Entry 5A2D (X-ray diffraction, 1.98 A resolution); this record covers chains A and B.

Chain A (and B):
Molecule: Betaine aldehyde dehydrogenase, chloroplastic
Source organism: Spinacia oleracea
Notes: EC 1.2.1.8; chain B of this document is another copy of the same molecule, construct and numbering; everything in this record applies to it too
UniProtKB: P17202 (BADH_SPIOL); numbering as in UniProt (aligned over 1-497)
Amino-acid sequence (497 residues; row label = number of the first residue in the row):
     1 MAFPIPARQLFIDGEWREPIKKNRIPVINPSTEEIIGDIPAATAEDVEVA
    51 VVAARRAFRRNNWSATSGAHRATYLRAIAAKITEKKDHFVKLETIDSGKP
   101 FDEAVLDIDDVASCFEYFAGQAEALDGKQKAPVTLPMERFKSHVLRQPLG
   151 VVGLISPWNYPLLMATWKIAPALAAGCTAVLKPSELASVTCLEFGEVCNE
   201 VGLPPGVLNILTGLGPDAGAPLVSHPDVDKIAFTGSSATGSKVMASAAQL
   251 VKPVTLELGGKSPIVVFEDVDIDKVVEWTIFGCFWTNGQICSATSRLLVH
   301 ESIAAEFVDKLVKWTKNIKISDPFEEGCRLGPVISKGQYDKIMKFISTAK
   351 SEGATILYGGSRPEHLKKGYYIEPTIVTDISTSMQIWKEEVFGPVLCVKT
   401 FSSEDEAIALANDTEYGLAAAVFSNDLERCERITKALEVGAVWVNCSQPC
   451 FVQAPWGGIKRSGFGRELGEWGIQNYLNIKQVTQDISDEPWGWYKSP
Not modelled in the structure: 1-3, 497
Covalently attached groups: choline ion (CHT) linked to Cys450
Metal / ion sites: K+: Ile28, Asp96, Leu186
Ligand contacts:
  - choline ion (CHT): Tyr160, Met164, Trp167, Trp285, Ile290, Cys291, Ser292, Trp443, Gln448, Trp456
  - 2-ethoxyethanol (ETX): Ser237, Ala238, Lys388, Glu415, Tyr416, Arg461

How chain A and chain B interact:
Contacting residue pairs (166; chain A residue first):
  Asp102(A) - Trp493(B)
  Glu103(A) - Trp493(B)
  Leu106(A) - Trp493(B)  hydrophobic
  Lys130(A) - Glu431(B)  salt bridge
  Lys130(A) - Lys435(B)
  Val133(A) - Gln453(B)
  Val133(A) - Ala454(B)  hydrophobic
  Thr134(A) - Gln453(B)
  Leu135(A) - Phe451(B)  hydrophobic
  Pro136(A) - Phe451(B)
  Pro136(A) - Gln453(B)
  Met137(A) - Phe451(B)  hydrophobic
  Phe140(A) - Trp278(B)  hydrophobic
  Phe140(A) - Cys446(B)  hydrophobic
  Phe140(A) - Pro449(B)  hydrophobic
  Phe140(A) - Phe451(B)  hydrophobic
  Ser142(A) - Ala454(B)
  Val144(A) - Pro455(B)  hydrophobic
  Arg146(A) - Trp471(B)
  Gln147(A) - Lys435(B)  hydrogen bond (side chain-backbone)
  Ser241(A) - Ala248(B)  hydrogen bond (side chain-backbone)
  Ser241(A) - Gln249(B)  hydrogen bond (side chain-backbone)
  Met244(A) - Met244(B)
  Met244(A) - Ala248(B)  hydrophobic
  Met244(A) - Lys252(B)
  Ala245(A) - Ala248(B)
  Ala247(A) - Met244(B)  hydrophobic
  Ala248(A) - Ser241(B)  hydrogen bond (backbone-side chain)
  Ala248(A) - Met244(B)  hydrophobic
  Ala248(A) - Ala245(B)
  Gln249(A) - Ser241(B)  hydrogen bond (backbone-side chain)
  Gln249(A) - Arg461(B)  hydrogen bond (backbone-side chain)
  Leu250(A) - Arg461(B)  hydrogen bond (backbone-side chain)
  Val251(A) - Leu256(B)  hydrophobic
  Val251(A) - Leu258(B)  hydrophobic
  Val251(A) - Arg461(B)
  Val251(A) - Phe464(B)
  Lys252(A) - Met244(B)
  Lys252(A) - Phe464(B)
  Pro253(A) - Phe464(B)
  Leu256(A) - Val251(B)  hydrophobic
  Leu258(A) - Val251(B)  hydrophobic
  Lys274(A) - Asp488(B)
  Lys274(A) - Glu489(B)
  Lys274(A) - Pro490(B)
  Glu277(A) - Trp491(B)
  Glu277(A) - Gly492(B)  hydrogen bond (side chain-backbone)
  Glu277(A) - Trp493(B)  hydrogen bond (side chain-backbone)
  Glu277(A) - Tyr494(B)  hydrogen bond (side chain-backbone)
  Trp278(A) - Asp485(B)
  Trp278(A) - Trp491(B)  hydrophobic
  Ile280(A) - Tyr494(B)  hydrophobic
  Phe281(A) - Trp491(B)
  Phe281(A) - Trp493(B)
  Phe281(A) - Tyr494(B)
  Phe284(A) - Tyr494(B)
  Trp285(A) - Tyr494(B)
  Trp314(A) - Tyr494(B)  hydrophobic
  Trp314(A) - Lys495(B)
  Trp314(A) - Ser496(B)
  Asn317(A) - Lys495(B)
  Asn317(A) - Ser496(B)
  Arg329(A) - Trp493(B)  hydrogen bond (side chain-backbone)
  Arg329(A) - Tyr494(B)
  Leu427(A) - Gln484(B)
  Glu431(A) - Lys130(B)  salt bridge
  Thr434(A) - Leu145(B)
  Thr434(A) - Lys480(B)  hydrogen bond (backbone-side chain)
  Thr434(A) - Val482(B)
  Lys435(A) - Lys130(B)
  Lys435(A) - Gln147(B)  hydrogen bond (backbone-side chain)
  Lys435(A) - Lys480(B)  hydrogen bond (backbone-side chain)
  Leu437(A) - Lys480(B)  hydrogen bond (backbone-side chain)
  Val439(A) - Asn478(B)  hydrogen bond (backbone-side chain)
  Val439(A) - Lys480(B)
  Gly440(A) - Asn478(B)
  Gly440(A) - Ile479(B)
  Gly440(A) - Lys480(B)
  Gly440(A) - Gln481(B)  hydrogen bond (backbone-backbone)
  Ala441(A) - Gln481(B)
  Val442(A) - Lys480(B)
  Val442(A) - Gln481(B)  hydrogen bond (backbone-backbone)
  Val442(A) - Val482(B)
  Val442(A) - Thr483(B)  hydrogen bond (backbone-backbone)
  Trp443(A) - Thr483(B)  hydrogen bond
  Val444(A) - Thr483(B)  hydrogen bond (backbone-backbone)
  Val444(A) - Gln484(B)
  Val444(A) - Asp485(B)  hydrogen bond (backbone-backbone)
  Asn445(A) - Asp485(B)
  Cys446(A) - Phe140(B)  hydrophobic
  Cys446(A) - Thr483(B)
  Cys446(A) - Asp485(B)
  Pro449(A) - Phe140(B)  hydrophobic
  Phe451(A) - Leu135(B)  hydrophobic
  Phe451(A) - Met137(B)  hydrophobic
  Phe451(A) - Phe140(B)  hydrophobic
  Gln453(A) - Val133(B)
  Gln453(A) - Thr134(B)
  Gln453(A) - Pro136(B)
  Ala454(A) - Ser142(B)
  Ala454(A) - Gln481(B)
  Pro455(A) - Val144(B)
  Pro455(A) - Ile479(B)  hydrophobic
  Pro455(A) - Gln481(B)  hydrogen bond (backbone-side chain)
  Ile459(A) - Leu149(B)  hydrophobic
  Ile459(A) - Asn478(B)
  Arg461(A) - Leu250(B)
  Arg461(A) - Val251(B)
  Phe464(A) - Val251(B)
  Phe464(A) - Lys252(B)
  Phe464(A) - Pro253(B)
  Arg466(A) - Asn478(B)  hydrogen bond
  Arg466(A) - Ile479(B)  hydrogen bond (side chain-backbone)
  Trp471(A) - Arg146(B)
  Trp471(A) - Ile479(B)  hydrophobic
  Asn478(A) - Val439(B)  hydrogen bond (side chain-backbone)
  Asn478(A) - Gly440(B)
  Asn478(A) - Ile459(B)
  Asn478(A) - Arg466(B)  hydrogen bond
  Ile479(A) - Gly440(B)
  Ile479(A) - Pro455(B)  hydrophobic
  Ile479(A) - Arg466(B)  hydrogen bond (backbone-side chain)
  Ile479(A) - Trp471(B)  hydrophobic
  Lys480(A) - Thr434(B)  hydrogen bond (side chain-backbone)
  Lys480(A) - Lys435(B)  hydrogen bond (side chain-backbone)
  Lys480(A) - Leu437(B)  hydrogen bond (side chain-backbone)
  Lys480(A) - Val439(B)
  Lys480(A) - Gly440(B)
  Lys480(A) - Val442(B)
  Gln481(A) - Gly440(B)  hydrogen bond (backbone-backbone)
  Gln481(A) - Ala441(B)
  Gln481(A) - Val442(B)  hydrogen bond (backbone-backbone)
  Gln481(A) - Ala454(B)
  Gln481(A) - Pro455(B)  hydrogen bond (side chain-backbone)
  Gln481(A) - Trp456(B)
  Val482(A) - Val442(B)
  Thr483(A) - Val442(B)  hydrogen bond (backbone-backbone)
  Thr483(A) - Trp443(B)  hydrogen bond
  Thr483(A) - Val444(B)  hydrogen bond (backbone-backbone)
  Thr483(A) - Cys446(B)
  Gln484(A) - Leu427(B)
  Gln484(A) - Val444(B)
  Asp485(A) - Trp278(B)
  Asp485(A) - Val444(B)  hydrogen bond (backbone-backbone)
  Asp485(A) - Asn445(B)
  Asp485(A) - Cys446(B)
  Asp488(A) - Lys274(B)  salt bridge
  Pro490(A) - Glu277(B)
  Trp491(A) - Glu277(B)  hydrogen bond (backbone-side chain)
  Trp491(A) - Trp278(B)  hydrophobic
  Trp491(A) - Phe281(B)
  Gly492(A) - Glu277(B)  hydrogen bond (backbone-side chain)
  Trp493(A) - Asp102(B)
  Trp493(A) - Leu106(B)  hydrophobic
  Trp493(A) - Glu277(B)  hydrogen bond (backbone-side chain)
  Trp493(A) - Phe281(B)
  Trp493(A) - Arg329(B)  hydrogen bond (backbone-side chain)
  Tyr494(A) - Glu277(B)  hydrogen bond (backbone-side chain)
  Tyr494(A) - Ile280(B)  hydrophobic
  Tyr494(A) - Phe281(B)  hydrophobic
  Tyr494(A) - Phe284(B)
  Tyr494(A) - Trp285(B)  hydrogen bond (side chain-backbone)
  Tyr494(A) - Trp314(B)
  Lys495(A) - Asn317(B)
  Ser496(A) - Trp314(B)
  Ser496(A) - Asn317(B)  hydrogen bond (backbone-side chain)
Interface residues without a listed pair, chain A (86 interface residues in all): Arg139, Leu145, Leu149, Ser237, Gly240, Val254, Ile318, Ala436, Trp456, Lys460, Glu489
Interface residues without a listed pair, chain B (82 interface residues in all): Glu103, Ser237, Ala247, Ile318, Lys460

In short:
The interface between chain A and chain B involves 86 residues on one side and 82 on the other; the contacts
include 45 hydrogen bonds and 3 salt bridges. Polar contacts include Lys130(A)-Glu431(B), Asp488(A)-Lys274(B)
and Gln147(A)-Lys435(B). Chain A binds 2-ethoxyethanol.
Both chains are Betaine aldehyde dehydrogenase, chloroplastic (Spinacia oleracea). Entry 5A2D (Crystal
structure of betaine aldehyde dehydrogenase from spinach showing A thiohemiacetal with betaine aldehyde) was
determined by X-ray diffraction (same publication as 4V3F).
